Entry 4OIZ (X-ray diffraction, 3.40 A resolution); this record covers chains A and B.

# Chain A (and B)
Protein: LysM domain protein
Organism: Mycobacterium smegmatis
Notes: fragment: mannose-binding lectin domain; chain B of this document is another copy of the same molecule, construct and numbering; everything in this record applies to it too
UniProtKB: A0QYH7 (A0QYH7_MYCS2); residue numbers follow UniProt; this construct covers 1-105
Sequence (113 residues; each row starts with the number of its first residue):
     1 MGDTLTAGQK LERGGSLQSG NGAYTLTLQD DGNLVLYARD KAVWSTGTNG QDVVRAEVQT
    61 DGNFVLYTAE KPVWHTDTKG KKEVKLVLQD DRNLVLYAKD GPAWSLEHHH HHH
Unresolved in the structure: 108-113
Construct notes: expression tag (106-113)

# How chain A and chain B interact
Residue-residue contacts (114; chain A residue first):
  Asp3(A) - Leu86(B)
  Asp3(A) - Val87(B)
  Asp3(A) - Leu88(B)  hydrogen bond (backbone-backbone)
  Thr4(A) - Lys85(B)
  Thr4(A) - Leu86(B)
  Thr4(A) - Val87(B)
  Leu5(A) - Lys85(B)
  Leu5(A) - Leu86(B)  hydrogen bond (backbone-backbone)
  Ala7(A) - Val84(B)  hydrogen bond (backbone-backbone)
  Leu17(A) - Leu88(B)
  Ser19(A) - Leu88(B)
  Ser19(A) - Gln89(B)
  Ser19(A) - Asp90(B)
  Gly20(A) - Asp90(B)  hydrogen bond (backbone-side chain)
  Asn21(A) - Asp90(B)  hydrogen bond (backbone-side chain)
  Tyr24(A) - Leu88(B)
  Tyr24(A) - Gln89(B)
  Tyr24(A) - Asp90(B)
  Tyr24(A) - Arg92(B)
  Leu26(A) - Leu88(B)
  Leu26(A) - Leu94(B)  hydrophobic
  Leu36(A) - Leu88(B)  hydrophobic
  Val43(A) - Arg92(B)
  Trp44(A) - Trp74(B)  hydrophobic
  Trp44(A) - Leu106(B)
  Thr46(A) - Trp74(B)  hydrogen bond (backbone-side chain)
  Thr48(A) - Trp74(B)
  Gln51(A) - Val73(B)
  Val54(A) - Glu70(B)
  Arg55(A) - Glu70(B)  salt bridge
  Val58(A) - Val84(B)  hydrophobic
  Val58(A) - Leu86(B)  hydrophobic
  Gln59(A) - Val84(B)
  Asp61(A) - Lys79(B)
  Asp61(A) - Gly80(B)  hydrogen bond (backbone-backbone)
  Asp61(A) - Lys81(B)
  Gly62(A) - Thr78(B)  hydrogen bond (backbone-side chain)
  Gly62(A) - Lys79(B)  hydrogen bond (backbone-backbone)
  Gly62(A) - Lys81(B)
  Gly62(A) - Val84(B)
  Asn63(A) - Thr76(B)
  Asn63(A) - Thr78(B)
  Asn63(A) - Lys79(B)
  Phe64(A) - His75(B)
  Phe64(A) - Thr76(B)  hydrogen bond (backbone-backbone)
  Val65(A) - Pro72(B)  hydrophobic
  Val65(A) - Trp74(B)
  Val65(A) - His75(B)
  Leu66(A) - Pro72(B)
  Leu66(A) - Val73(B)  hydrogen bond (backbone-backbone)
  Leu66(A) - Trp74(B)  hydrogen bond (backbone-backbone)
  Tyr67(A) - Lys71(B)
  Tyr67(A) - Pro72(B)
  Thr68(A) - Glu70(B)
  Thr68(A) - Lys71(B)  hydrogen bond (backbone-backbone)
  Thr68(A) - Val73(B)
  Ala69(A) - Glu70(B)
  Glu70(A) - Val54(B)
  Glu70(A) - Arg55(B)  salt bridge
  Glu70(A) - Tyr67(B)
  Glu70(A) - Thr68(B)
  Glu70(A) - Glu70(B)
  Lys71(A) - Tyr67(B)
  Lys71(A) - Thr68(B)  hydrogen bond (backbone-backbone)
  Pro72(A) - Val65(B)  hydrophobic
  Pro72(A) - Leu66(B)
  Pro72(A) - Tyr67(B)
  Val73(A) - Gln51(B)
  Val73(A) - Leu66(B)  hydrogen bond (backbone-backbone)
  Val73(A) - Thr68(B)
  Trp74(A) - Trp44(B)  hydrophobic
  Trp74(A) - Thr46(B)
  Trp74(A) - Phe64(B)  hydrophobic
  Trp74(A) - Val65(B)
  Trp74(A) - Leu66(B)  hydrogen bond (backbone-backbone)
  His75(A) - Asn63(B)
  His75(A) - Phe64(B)
  His75(A) - Val65(B)
  Thr76(A) - Asn63(B)
  Thr76(A) - Phe64(B)  hydrogen bond (backbone-backbone)
  Asp77(A) - Asn63(B)  hydrogen bond (backbone-side chain)
  Thr78(A) - Gly62(B)  hydrogen bond (side chain-backbone)
  Thr78(A) - Asn63(B)  hydrogen bond (backbone-side chain)
  Lys79(A) - Asn63(B)
  Gly80(A) - Asp61(B)  hydrogen bond (backbone-backbone)
  Lys81(A) - Asp61(B)  hydrogen bond (backbone-backbone)
  Lys81(A) - Gly62(B)
  Val84(A) - Thr6(B)
  Val84(A) - Ala7(B)  hydrogen bond (backbone-backbone)
  Val84(A) - Val58(B)  hydrophobic
  Val84(A) - Gln59(B)
  Val84(A) - Gly62(B)
  Lys85(A) - Leu5(B)
  Leu86(A) - Asp3(B)
  Leu86(A) - Thr4(B)
  Leu86(A) - Leu5(B)  hydrogen bond (backbone-backbone)
  Leu86(A) - Val58(B)  hydrophobic
  Leu86(A) - Phe64(B)  hydrophobic
  Val87(A) - Asp3(B)
  Leu88(A) - Asp3(B)  hydrogen bond (backbone-backbone)
  Leu88(A) - Leu17(B)
  Leu88(A) - Ser19(B)
  Leu88(A) - Tyr24(B)
  Leu88(A) - Leu26(B)
  Leu88(A) - Leu36(B)  hydrophobic
  Gln89(A) - Ser19(B)
  Asp90(A) - Ser19(B)
  Asp90(A) - Gly20(B)  hydrogen bond (side chain-backbone)
  Asp90(A) - Asn21(B)  hydrogen bond (side chain-backbone)
  Asp90(A) - Tyr24(B)
  Arg92(A) - Tyr24(B)
  Arg92(A) - Val43(B)
  Leu94(A) - Leu26(B)  hydrophobic
  Leu96(A) - Gly62(B)
Interface residues without a listed pair, chain A (58 interface residues in all): Thr6, Gln18, Thr25, Val53, Thr60, Trp104, Leu106
Interface residues without a listed pair, chain B (59 interface residues in all): Gln18, Thr25, Thr48, Val53, Thr60, Ala69, Asp77, Asp91, Leu96, Trp104

# Summary
58 residues of chain A face 59 of chain B across their interface; the contacts include 27 hydrogen bonds and 2
salt bridges. Among the polar pairs are Arg55(A)-Glu70(B), Gly20(A)-Asp90(B) and Asn21(A)-Asp90(B).
Chain A and chain B are both LysM domain protein (Mycobacterium smegmatis); the structure, Structure,
interactions and evolutionary implications of a domain-swapped lectin dimer from Mycobacterium smegmatis, was
determined by X-ray diffraction (same publication as 4OIT and 4OKC).
